5LU1 - chains A and B of the 4 polymer chains in the assembly; structure by X-ray diffraction, 2.40 A resolution.

# Chain A (and B)
Protein: 14-3-3 protein sigma
Source organism: Homo sapiens
Notes: chain B of this document is another copy of the same molecule, construct and numbering; everything in this record applies to it too
UniProt: P31947 (1433S_HUMAN); numbering as in UniProt (aligned over 1-231)
Chain sequence (234 residues; numbered -2 to 231; the number before each row is that of its first residue; numbers below 1 keep their minus sign (Gly-2 is residue -2)):
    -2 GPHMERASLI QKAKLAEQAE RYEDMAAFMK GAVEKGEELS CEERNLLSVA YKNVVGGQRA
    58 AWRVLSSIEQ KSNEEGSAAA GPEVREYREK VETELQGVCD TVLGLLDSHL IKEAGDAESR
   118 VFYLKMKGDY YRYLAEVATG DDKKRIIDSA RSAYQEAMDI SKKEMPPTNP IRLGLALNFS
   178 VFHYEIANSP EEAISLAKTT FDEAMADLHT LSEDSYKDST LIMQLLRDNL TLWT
Unresolved in the structure: -2 to 1, 72-76 (chain B: 71-77)
Differences from the reference sequence: expression tag (-2 to 0); engineered mutation Ala75 (Glu in P31947), Ala76 (Glu in P31947), Ala77 (Lys in P31947)
Curated features (UniProtKB/Swiss-Prot):
  - site (Interaction with phosphoserine on interacting protein): Arg56, Arg129
  - modified residue (Phosphoserine): Ser5, Ser74

# Interface between chain A and chain B
Pairs across the interface - 38 pairs, chain A then chain B:
  Ser5(A) - Glu80(B)  hydrogen bond
  Lys9(A) - Glu80(B)
  Lys9(A) - Glu83(B)  salt bridge
  Leu12(A) - Leu62(B)  hydrophobic
  Leu12(A) - Ile65(B)  hydrophobic
  Leu12(A) - Glu80(B)
  Leu12(A) - Val81(B)  hydrophobic
  Leu12(A) - Tyr84(B)  hydrophobic
  Ala13(A) - Tyr84(B)
  Gln15(A) - Val61(B)
  Ala16(A) - Ala58(B)
  Ala16(A) - Val61(B)
  Arg18(A) - Ala58(B)
  Arg18(A) - Tyr84(B)  hydrogen bond
  Arg18(A) - Val88(B)
  Arg18(A) - Glu91(B)  salt bridge
  Asp21(A) - Tyr84(B)  hydrogen bond
  Asp21(A) - Lys87(B)  salt bridge
  Phe25(A) - Tyr84(B)  hydrophobic
  Gln55(A) - Arg18(B)
  Ala58(A) - Ala16(B)
  Ala58(A) - Arg18(B)
  Val61(A) - Gln15(B)
  Val61(A) - Ala16(B)
  Leu62(A) - Leu12(B)  hydrophobic
  Ile65(A) - Leu12(B)  hydrophobic
  Glu80(A) - Ser5(B)  hydrogen bond
  Glu80(A) - Lys9(B)
  Glu80(A) - Leu12(B)
  Val81(A) - Leu12(B)  hydrophobic
  Glu83(A) - Lys9(B)  salt bridge
  Tyr84(A) - Leu12(B)  hydrophobic
  Tyr84(A) - Ala13(B)
  Tyr84(A) - Arg18(B)  hydrogen bond
  Tyr84(A) - Asp21(B)  hydrogen bond
  Tyr84(A) - Phe25(B)  hydrophobic
  Val88(A) - Arg18(B)
  Glu91(A) - Arg18(B)  salt bridge
Also at the interface, not in a pair above, chain A (22 interface residues in all): Gln8, Lys87
Also at the interface, not in a pair above, chain B (22 interface residues in all): Gln8, Gln55

# Overview
The chain A/chain B interface involves 22 residues from each chain; the contacts include 6 hydrogen bonds and
5 salt bridges. Polar pairs include Lys9(A)-Glu83(B), Arg18(A)-Glu91(B) and Asp21(A)-Lys87(B).
Chain A and chain B are both 14-3-3 protein sigma (Homo sapiens); the structure, Human 14-3-3 sigma CLU3
mutant complexed with short HSPB6 phosphopeptide, was determined by X-ray diffraction (same publication as
5LTW, 5LU2 and 5LUM).
